9FA9 - chains A and B of the 4 polymer chains in the assembly; structure by electron microscopy, 2.75 A resolution.

[Chain A]
Protein: Capsid protein VP1
Source organism: Human coxsackievirus A9 (strain Griggs)
UniProt: P21404 (POLG_CXA9); residues 1-283 here correspond to UniProt positions 569-851 (UniProt number = residue number + 568)
Sequence (283 residues; each row starts with the number of its first residue):
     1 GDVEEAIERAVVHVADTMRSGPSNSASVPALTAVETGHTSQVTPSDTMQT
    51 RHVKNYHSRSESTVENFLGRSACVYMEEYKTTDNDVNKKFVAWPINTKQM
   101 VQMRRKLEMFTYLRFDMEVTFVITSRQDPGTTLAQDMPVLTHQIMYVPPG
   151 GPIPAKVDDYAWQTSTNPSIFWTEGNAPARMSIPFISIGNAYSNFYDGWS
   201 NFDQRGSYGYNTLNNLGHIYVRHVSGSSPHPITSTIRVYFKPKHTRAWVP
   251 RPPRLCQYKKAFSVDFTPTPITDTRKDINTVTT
Not modelled in the structure: 7-10, 283
Construct notes: variant Val11 (Arg579 in P21404), Val12 (Cys580 in P21404), His13 (Thr581 in P21404), Ser20 (Thr588 in P21404), Asn84 (Lys652 in P21404), Asp85 (His653 in P21404), His142 (Arg710 in P21404)
Small-molecule neighbours: A1IBS (N-[(2-fluorophenyl)methyl]-4-[(4-methylpiperazin-1-yl)methyl]aniline): Ile95, Thr97, Phe115, Met117, Val119, Tyr146, Ile183, Ile186, Tyr192, Leu216, Ile219, Phe240

[Chain B]
Protein: Capsid protein VP2
Source organism: Human coxsackievirus A9 (strain Griggs)
UniProt: P21404 (POLG_CXA9); residues 1-261 here correspond to UniProt positions 70-330 (UniProt number = residue number + 69)
Sequence (261 residues; each row starts with the number of its first residue):
     1 SPTVEECGYSDRVRSITLGNSTITTQECANVVVGYGRWPTYLRDDEATAE
    51 DQPTQPDVATCRFYTLDSIKWEKGSVGWWWKFPEALSDMGLFGQNMQYHY
   101 LGRAGYTIHVQCNASKFHQGCLLVVCVPEAEMGGAVVGQAFSATAMANGD
   151 KAYEFTSATQSDQTKVQTAIHNAGMGVGVGNLTIYPHQWINLRTNNSATI
   201 VMPYINSVPMDNMFRHYNFTLMVIPFVKLDYADTASTYVPITVTVAPMCA
   251 EYNGLRLAQAQ
Not modelled in the structure: 1-9, 260-261
Construct notes: variant Val110 (Leu179 in P21404)
Swiss-Prot annotation at these positions:
  - site: Gln261 (Cleavage)

[How chain A and chain B interact]
Contacting residue pairs (91; chain A residue first):
  Val34(A) with Trp189(B)
  Glu35(A) with Gln188(B), hydrogen bond (backbone-side chain); Trp189(B), hydrogen bond (backbone-backbone); Asn191(B), hydrogen bond
  Thr36(A) with Ala29(B); Val32(B); Gln188(B), hydrogen bond (backbone-side chain)
  Gly37(A) with His187(B)
  Thr111(A) with Glu129(B)
  Tyr112(A) with Glu129(B), hydrogen bond; Ile205(B), hydrophobic; Asn206(B)
  Asn190(A) with Ser207(B), hydrogen bond (backbone-backbone); Pro209(B)
  Ala191(A) with Ser207(B)
  Phe195(A) with Glu129(B); Glu131(B)
  Tyr196(A) with Glu129(B); Glu131(B), hydrogen bond (backbone-side chain); His216(B)
  Asp197(A) with Lys81(B), salt bridge; Glu129(B), hydrogen bond (backbone-side chain); Ala130(B); Glu131(B); Met146(B); His216(B), hydrogen bond (backbone-side chain); Tyr217(B), hydrogen bond (backbone-backbone)
  Gly198(A) with Arg215(B)
  Trp199(A) with Phe141(B); Ser142(B); Ala143(B), hydrophobic; Arg215(B), hydrogen bond (backbone-backbone); Tyr217(B)
  Ser200(A) with Arg215(B), hydrogen bond (backbone-side chain)
  Asn201(A) with Arg215(B)
  Phe202(A) with Tyr100(B), hydrophobic; Asn212(B); Arg215(B); Gln259(B), hydrogen bond (backbone-side chain)
  Gln204(A) with Glu84(B); Ala143(B); Phe214(B), hydrogen bond (side chain-backbone); Tyr217(B), hydrogen bond
  Tyr208(A) with Glu131(B); Met132(B), hydrogen bond (side chain-backbone); Phe141(B), hydrophobic; Met146(B)
  Gly209(A) with Glu131(B)
  Tyr210(A) with Glu131(B), hydrogen bond (backbone-side chain)
  Val249(A) with Tyr35(B); Pro128(B), hydrophobic; Ile205(B), hydrophobic
  Pro250(A) with Tyr185(B)
  Arg251(A) with Pro128(B), hydrogen bond (side chain-backbone); Glu129(B), hydrogen bond (side chain-backbone); Met175(B); Tyr185(B)
  Pro252(A) with Val177(B); Asn181(B); Ile184(B); Tyr185(B)
  Pro253(A) with Val177(B)
  Arg254(A) with Gly176(B); Val177(B)
  Leu255(A) with Gly176(B), hydrogen bond (backbone-backbone); Val177(B); Gly178(B)
  Cys256(A) with Asn172(B), hydrogen bond; Gly176(B)
  Lys259(A) with Val137(B)
  Lys260(A) with Gly138(B)
  Val264(A) with Glu131(B)
  Asp265(A) with Gly133(B); Gly134(B), hydrogen bond (side chain-backbone); Val137(B); Gly138(B), hydrogen bond (side chain-backbone)
  Phe266(A) with Val137(B); Gln167(B); Asn172(B); Gly174(B); Met175(B); Gly176(B)
  Thr267(A) with Asn172(B)
  Pro268(A) with Thr159(B); Gln167(B); Ala169(B), hydrophobic; His171(B); Asn172(B)
  Thr269(A) with His171(B), hydrogen bond (backbone-side chain); Asn172(B), hydrogen bond (backbone-side chain)
  Ile271(A) with His171(B)
Interface residues without a listed pair, chain A (39 interface residues in all): Gly189, Asp203
Interface residues without a listed pair, chain B (52 interface residues in all): Asn30, Val179, Thr194, Asn195, Val208, Thr220

[Summary]
39 residues of chain A and 52 residues of chain B are in contact, with 25 hydrogen bonds and 1 salt bridge.
Polar contacts include Asp197(A)-Lys81(B), Glu35(A)-Gln188(B) and Glu35(A)-Asn191(B). Ligands of chain A:
compound A1IBS.
Here chain A is Capsid protein VP1 and chain B is Capsid protein VP2, both from Human coxsackievirus A9
(strain Griggs). Entry 9FA9 (Coxsackievirus A9 bound with compound 16 (CL298)) was determined by electron
microscopy (same publication as 8S7J, 9EXI, 9FCZ, 9FGN, 9FO2, 9FO5 and 9FP5).
